8TQ6 - chains A and P of the 5 polymer chains in the assembly; structure by X-ray diffraction, 3.20 A resolution.

# Chain A
Molecule: HLA class I histocompatibility antigen B alpha chain (HLA-B*44:05)
Organism: Homo sapiens
UniProtKB: Q860B7 (Q860B7_HUMAN); residues 2-274 here correspond to UniProt positions 1-273 (UniProt number = residue number - 1)
Amino-acid sequence (274 residues; each row starts with the number of its first residue):
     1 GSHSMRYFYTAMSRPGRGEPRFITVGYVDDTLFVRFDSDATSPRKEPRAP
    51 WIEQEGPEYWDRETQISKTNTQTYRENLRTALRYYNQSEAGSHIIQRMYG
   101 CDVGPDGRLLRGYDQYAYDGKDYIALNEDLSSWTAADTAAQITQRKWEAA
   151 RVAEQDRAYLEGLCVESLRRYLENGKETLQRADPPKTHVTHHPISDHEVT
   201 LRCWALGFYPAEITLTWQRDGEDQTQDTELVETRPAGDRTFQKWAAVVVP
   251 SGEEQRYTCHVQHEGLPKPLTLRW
Construct notes: expression tag (1)
Disulfide bonds: Cys101-Cys164, Cys203-Cys259
What the authors report for this chain:
  - mutagenesis - Q144K: decreased stability (from molecular simulation)

# Chain P
Molecule: MHC class II antigen peptide
Organism: synthetic construct
Notes: fragment: HLA-DPA1*02:01 derived peptide 77-85
UniProtKB: Q9TQB0 (Q9TQB0_HUMAN); residues 1-9 here correspond to UniProt positions 36-44 (UniProt number = residue number + 35)
Amino-acid sequence (9 residues; row label = number of the first residue in the row):
     1 EEFGRAFSF
What the authors report for this chain:
  - mutagenesis - S8E: decreased binding to B1.23.2
  - mutagenesis - S8T: increased binding to B1.23.2

# How chain A and chain P interact
Contacting residue pairs - 40 pairs, chain A then chain P:
  Met5(A) - Glu1(P)
  Tyr7(A) - Glu1(P)
  Tyr9(A) - Glu2(P)  hydrogen bond
  Thr24(A) - Glu2(P)
  Lys45(A) - Glu2(P)  salt bridge
  Tyr59(A) - Glu1(P)
  Arg62(A) - Glu1(P)  salt bridge
  Glu63(A) - Glu1(P)
  Glu63(A) - Glu2(P)
  Ile66(A) - Glu2(P)
  Ile66(A) - Phe3(P)
  Ile66(A) - Gly4(P)
  Asn70(A) - Ala6(P)
  Asn77(A) - Ser8(P)
  Asn77(A) - Phe9(P)  hydrogen bond (side chain-backbone)
  Thr80(A) - Phe9(P)
  Tyr84(A) - Phe9(P)  hydrogen bond (side chain-backbone)
  Ile95(A) - Phe9(P)  hydrophobic
  Tyr99(A) - Glu2(P)
  Tyr99(A) - Phe3(P)  hydrogen bond (side chain-backbone)
  Tyr116(A) - Phe9(P)  hydrophobic
  Tyr123(A) - Phe9(P)  hydrophobic
  Thr143(A) - Phe9(P)  hydrogen bond (side chain-backbone)
  Lys146(A) - Ser8(P)
  Lys146(A) - Phe9(P)  hydrogen bond (side chain-backbone)
  Trp147(A) - Phe7(P)
  Trp147(A) - Ser8(P)  hydrogen bond (side chain-backbone)
  Trp147(A) - Phe9(P)  hydrophobic
  Val152(A) - Phe7(P)  hydrophobic
  Gln155(A) - Phe3(P)
  Gln155(A) - Arg5(P)  hydrogen bond
  Asp156(A) - Phe3(P)
  Asp156(A) - Phe7(P)
  Tyr159(A) - Glu1(P)  hydrogen bond (side chain-backbone)
  Tyr159(A) - Glu2(P)
  Tyr159(A) - Phe3(P)  hydrophobic
  Leu163(A) - Glu1(P)
  Ser167(A) - Glu1(P)  hydrogen bond (side chain-backbone)
  Arg170(A) - Glu1(P)  salt bridge
  Tyr171(A) - Glu1(P)
Interface residues without a listed pair, chain A (30 interface residues in all): Ser67, Thr73

# In short
The interface between chain A and chain P involves 30 residues on one side and 9 on the other; the contacts
include 10 hydrogen bonds and 3 salt bridges. Polar pairs include Lys45(A)-Glu2(P), Arg62(A)-Glu1(P) and
Arg170(A)-Glu1(P). From the paper: Q144K of chain A reduces stability; S8E of chain P reduces binding to
B1.23.2.
Chain A is HLA class I histocompatibility antigen B alpha chain (HLA-B*44:05) (Homo sapiens) and chain P is
MHC class II antigen peptide (synthetic construct); the structure, Crystal structure of Fab.B1.23.2 in complex
with MHC-I (HLA-B*44:05), was determined by X-ray diffraction.
